PDB entry 1VQM | X-ray diffraction, 2.30 A resolution | chains 0 and L of the 32 polymer chains in the assembly

Chain 0:
Molecule: 23S ribosomal RNA
From: Haloarcula marismortui
Sequence (2922 nucleotides; numbered 2 to 2923; the number before each row is that of its first residue):
     2 UUGGCUACUA UGCCAGCUGG UGGAUUGCUC GGCUCAGGCG CUGAUGAAGG ACGUGCCAAG
    62 CUGCGAUAAG CCAUGGGGAG CCGCACGGAG GCGAAGAACC AUGGAUUUCC GAAUGAGAAU
   122 CUCUCUAACA AUUGCUUCGC GCAAUGAGGA ACCCCGAGAA CUGAAACAUC UCAGUAUCGG
   182 GAGGAACAGA AAACGCAAUG UGAUGUCGUU AGUAACCGCG AGUGAACGCG AUACAGCCCA
   242 AACCGAAGCC CUCACGGGCA AUGUGGUGUC AGGGCUACCU CUCAUCAGCC GACCGUCUCG
   302 ACGAAGUCUC UUGGAACAGA GCGUGAUACA GGGUGACAAC CCCGUACUCG AGACCAGUAC
   362 GACGUGCGGU AGUGCCAGAG UAGCGGGGGU UGGAUAUCCC UCGCGAAUAA CGCAGGCAUC
   422 GACUGCGAAG GCUAAACACA ACCUGAGACC GAUAGUGAAC AAGUAGUGUG AACGAACGCU
   482 GCAAAGUACC CUCAGAAGGG AGGCGAAAUA GAGCAUGAAA UCAGUUGGCG AUCGAGCGAC
   542 AGGGCAUACA AGGUCCCUCG ACGAAUGACC GACGCGCGAG CGUCCAGUAA GACUCACGGG
   602 AAGCCGAUGU UCUGUCGUAC GUUUUGAAAA ACGAGCCAGG GAGUGUGUCU GCAUGGCAAG
   662 UCUAACCGGA GUAUCCGGGG AGGCACAGGG AAACCGACAU GGCCGCAGGG CUUUGCCCGA
   722 GGGCCGCCGU CUUCAAGGGC GGGGAGCCAU GUGGACACGA CCCGAAUCCG GACGAUCUAC
   782 GCAUGGACAA GAUGAAGCGU GCCGAAAGGC ACGUGGAAGU CUGUUAGAGU UGGUGUCCUA
   842 CAAUACCCUC UCGUGAUCUA UGUGUAGGGG UGAAAGGCCC AUCGAGUCCG GCAACAGCUG
   902 GUUCCAAUCG AAACAUGUCG AAGCAUGACC UCCGCCGAGG UAGUCUGUGA GGUAGAGCGA
   962 CCGAUUGGUG UGUCCGCCUC CGAGAGGAGU CGGCACACCU GUCAAACUCC AAACUUACAG
  1022 ACGCCGUUUG ACGCGGGGAU UCCGGUGCGC GGGGUAAGCC UGUGUACCAG GAGGGGAACA
  1082 ACCCAGAGAU AGGUUAAGGU CCCCAAGUGU GGAUUAAGUG UAAUCCUCUG AAGGUGGUCU
  1142 CGAGCCCUAG ACAGCCGGGA GGUGAGCUUA GAAGCAGCUA CCCUCUAAGA AAAGCGUAAC
  1202 AGCUUACCGG CCGAGGUUUG AGGCGCCCAA AAUGAUCGGG ACUCAAAUCC ACCACCGAGA
  1262 CCUGUCCGUA CCACUCAUAC UGGUAAUCGA GUAGAUUGGC GCUCUAAUUG GAUGGAAGUA
  1322 GGGGUGAAAA CUCCUAUGGA CCGAUUAGUG ACGAAAAUCC UGGCCAUAGU AGCAGCGAUA
  1382 GUCGGGUGAG AACCCCGACG GCCUAAUGGA UAAGGGUUCC UCAGCACUGC UGAUCAGCUG
  1442 AGGGUUAGCC GGUCCUAAGU CAUACCGCAA CUCGACUAUG ACGAAAUGGG AAACGGGUUA
  1502 AUAUUCCCGU GCCACUAUGC AGUGAAAGUU GACGCCCUGG GGUCGAUCAC GCUGGGCAUU
  1562 CGCCCAGUCG AACCGUCCAA CUCCGUGGAA GCCGUAAUGG CAGGAAGCGG ACGAACGGCG
  1622 GCAUAGGGAA ACGUGAUUCA ACCUGGGGCC CAUGAAAAGA CGAGCAUAGU GUCCGUACCG
  1682 AGAACCGACA CAGGUGUCCA UGGCGGCGAA AGCCAAGGCC UGUCGGGAGC AACCAACGUU
  1742 AGGGAAUUCG GCAAGUUAGU CCCGUACCUU CGGAAGAAGG GAUGCCUGCU CCGGAACGGA
  1802 GCAGGUCGCA GUGACUCGGA AGCUCGGACU GUCUAGUAAC AACAUAGGUG ACCGCAAAUC
  1862 CGCAAGGACU CGUACGGUCA CUGAAUCCUG CCCAGUGCAG GUAUCUGAAC ACCUCGUACA
  1922 AGAGGACGAA GGACCUGUCA ACGGCGGGGG UAACUAUGAC CCUCUUAAGG UAGCGUAGUA
  1982 CCUUGCCGCA UCAGUAGCGG CUUGCAUGAA UGGAUUAACC AGAGCUUCAC UGUCCCAACG
  2042 UUGGGCCCGG UGAACUGUAC AUUCCAGUGC GGAGUCUGGA GACACCCAGG GGGAAGCGAA
  2102 GACCCUAUGG AGCUUUACUG CAGGCUGUCG CUGAGACGUG GUCGCCGAUG UGCAGCAUAG
  2162 GUAGGAGACA CUACACAGGU ACCCGCGCUA GCGGGCCACC GAGUCAACAG UGAAAUACUA
  2222 CCCGUCGGUG ACUGCGACUC UCACUCCGGG AGGAGGACAC CGAUAGCCGG GCAGUUUGAC
  2282 UGGGGCGGUA CGCGCUCGAA AAGAUAUCGA GCGCGCCCUA UGGCUAUCUC AGCCGGGACA
  2342 GAGACCCGGC GAAGAGUGCA AGAGCAAAAG AUAGCUUGAC AGUGUUCUUC CCAACGAGGA
  2402 ACGCUGACGC GAAAGCGUGG UCUAGCGAAC CAAUUAGCCU GCUUGAUGCG GGCAAUUGAU
  2462 GACAGAAAAG CUACCCUAGG GAUAACAGAG UCGUCACUCG CAAGAGCACA UAUCGACCGA
  2522 GUGGCUUGCU ACCUCGAUGU CGGUUCCCUC CAUCCUGCCC GUGCAGAAGC GGGCAAGGGU
  2582 GAGGUUGUUC GCCUAUUAAA GGAGGUCGUG AGCUGGGUUU AGACCGUCGU GAGACAGGUC
  2642 GGCUGCUAUC UACUGGGUGU GUAAUGGUGU CUGACAAGAA CGACCGUAUA GUACGAGAGG
  2702 AACUACGGUU GGUGGCCACU GGUGUACCGG UUGUUCGAGA GAGCACGUGC CGGGUAGCCA
  2762 CGCCACACGG GGUAAGAGCU GAACGCAUCU AAGCUCGAAA CCCACUUGGA AAAGAGACAC
  2822 CGCCGAGGUC CCGCGUACAA GACGCGGUCG AUAGACUCGG GGUGUGCGCG UCGAGGUAAC
  2882 GAGACGUUAA GCCCACGAGC ACUAACAGAC CAAAGCCAUC AU
Not modelled in the structure: 2-9, 126-127, 715, 971-998, 1560, 1952-1963, 2137-2236, 2339-2343, 2665-2666, 2915-2923
Modified positions: 1MA (6-hydro-1-methyladenosine-5'-monophosphate) at position 628, OMU (o2'-methyluridine 5'-monophosphate) at position 2587, OMG (o2'-methylguanosine-5'-monophosphate) at position 2588, UR3 (3-methyluridine-5'-monophoshate) at position 2619, PSU (pseudouridine-5'-monophosphate) at position 2621
Construct notes: modified residue (628, 2587-2588, 2619, 2621)
Bound ions: Mg2+ site 1 near G28 (its only coordinating residue here); Sr2+ site 1: C34, U457; Na+ site 1: C40, C443; Na+ site 2: G56, A59, G61; Sr2+ site 2: C85, A86, C87 (shared with 1 residue of chain T); Na+ site 3 near U108 (its only coordinating residue here); Na+ site 4: C141, G142; Na+ site 5 near U146 (its only coordinating residue here); Sr2+ site 3: G147, A183 (shared with 1 residue of chain M); Mg2+ site 2: C162, U2276; Mg2+ site 3: A165, A167, C168; Na+ site 6: A165, A166, A167; 47 more Mg2+ sites not listed; 53 more Na+ sites not listed; 2 more K+ sites not listed; 75 more Sr2+ sites not listed

Chain L:
Protein: 50S ribosomal protein L15P
From: Haloarcula marismortui
Reference sequence: P12737 (RL15_HALMA); residues 0-164 here = UniProt positions 0-164
Amino-acid sequence (165 residues; numbered 0 to 164; the number before each row is that of its first residue; numbering starts at 0):
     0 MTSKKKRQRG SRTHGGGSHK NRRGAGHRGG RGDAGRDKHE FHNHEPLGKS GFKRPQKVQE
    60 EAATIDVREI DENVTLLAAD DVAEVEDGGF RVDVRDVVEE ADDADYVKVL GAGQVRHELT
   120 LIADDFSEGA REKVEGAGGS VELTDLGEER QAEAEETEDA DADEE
Not modelled in the structure: 0, 84-88, 151-164
Bound ions: Sr2+ site 1: Arg27, Glu39; Sr2+ site 2: Asp36 (shared with G2466(0) of chain 0)

Chain 0 / chain L interface:
Residue-residue contacts (170; chain 0 residue first):
  G164(0) - Arg30(L)  phosphate contact
  A165(0) - Gly29(L)  phosphate contact
  A165(0) - Arg30(L)  hydrogen bond to the phosphate
  A165(0) - Ala33(L)  phosphate contact
  A166(0) - Gly25(L)  base contact
  A166(0) - Gly28(L)  base contact
  A166(0) - Gly29(L)  hydrogen bond to the base
  A166(0) - Ala33(L)  phosphate contact
  A166(0) - Gly34(L)  hydrogen bond to the phosphate
  A166(0) - His38(L)  base contact
  G196(0) - Lys56(L)  hydrogen bond to the sugar
  C197(0) - Lys56(L)  phosphate contact
  U214(0) - Gln55(L)  sugar contact
  A215(0) - Lys52(L)  salt bridge to the phosphate
  A215(0) - Gln55(L)  sugar contact
  A216(0) - Lys52(L)  salt bridge to the phosphate
  C220(0) - Lys48(L)  sugar contact
  G221(0) - Arg35(L)  hydrogen bond to the phosphate
  G221(0) - Leu46(L)  phosphate contact
  G221(0) - Gly47(L)  hydrogen bond to the phosphate
  A222(0) - Asp32(L)  hydrogen bond to the phosphate
  A222(0) - Arg35(L)  salt bridge to the phosphate
  G223(0) - Gly31(L)  phosphate contact
  G223(0) - Asp32(L)  hydrogen bond to the phosphate
  G416(0) - Lys56(L)  phosphate contact
  G417(0) - Lys56(L)  salt bridge to the phosphate
  U623(0) - Arg11(L)  hydrogen bond to the phosphate
  U624(0) - Arg11(L)  salt bridge to the phosphate
  U624(0) - His18(L)  salt bridge to the phosphate
  U624(0) - Lys19(L)  hydrogen bond to the phosphate
  U625(0) - Lys19(L)  salt bridge to the phosphate
  G644(0) - Lys4(L)  sugar contact
  G644(0) - Arg8(L)  salt bridge to the phosphate
  G644(0) - His13(L)  hydrogen bond to the base
  G644(0) - Arg21(L)  hydrogen bond to the base
  U645(0) - Lys4(L)  salt bridge to the phosphate
  C687(0) - Glu99(L)  base contact
  A688(0) - Asp65(L)  hydrogen bond to the base
  A688(0) - Leu109(L)  base contact
  A688(0) - Ala111(L)  base contact
  A692(0) - Gly50(L)  sugar contact
  A692(0) - Phe51(L)  hydrogen bond to the sugar
  A693(0) - Phe51(L)  sugar contact
  A693(0) - Arg53(L)  phosphate contact
  A694(0) - Arg53(L)  salt bridge to the phosphate
  G697(0) - Thr63(L)  base contact
  G697(0) - Lys107(L)  salt bridge to the phosphate
  G697(0) - Leu109(L)  base contact
  G697(0) - Ser126(L)  phosphate contact
  G697(0) - Glu127(L)  hydrogen bond to the phosphate
  A698(0) - Leu109(L)  phosphate contact
  A698(0) - Gly110(L)  hydrogen bond to the phosphate
  A698(0) - Ala111(L)  sugar contact
  A698(0) - Ser126(L)  hydrogen bond to the phosphate
  A698(0) - Gly128(L)  phosphate contact
  C699(0) - Gly110(L)  phosphate contact
  C699(0) - Ala111(L)  phosphate contact
  C699(0) - Gly112(L)  hydrogen bond to the phosphate
  C699(0) - Lys132(L)  salt bridge to the phosphate
  A700(0) - Asp70(L)  hydrogen bond to the base
  A700(0) - Glu71(L)  base contact
  A700(0) - Gly112(L)  phosphate contact
  A700(0) - Gln113(L)  hydrogen bond to the base
  A700(0) - Arg115(L)  base contact
  U701(0) - Gln113(L)  hydrogen bond to the phosphate
  U701(0) - Arg115(L)  salt bridge to the phosphate
  G745(0) - Arg67(L)  base contact
  G745(0) - Glu71(L)  hydrogen bond to the base
  G754(0) - Lys3(L)  phosphate contact
  G754(0) - Lys4(L)  hydrogen bond to the phosphate
  G755(0) - Lys3(L)  salt bridge to the phosphate
  C757(0) - Arg27(L)  phosphate contact
  C757(0) - Gly31(L)  hydrogen bond to the phosphate
  A758(0) - Arg27(L)  salt bridge to the phosphate
  A758(0) - Arg30(L)  phosphate contact
  A758(0) - Gly31(L)  hydrogen bond to the phosphate
  C759(0) - Arg30(L)  salt bridge to the phosphate
  A761(0) - Arg30(L)  salt bridge to the phosphate
  C762(0) - Arg21(L)  hydrogen bond to the base
  C896(0) - Arg30(L)  hydrogen bond to the phosphate
  A897(0) - Gly23(L)  phosphate contact
  A897(0) - Ala24(L)  hydrogen bond to the phosphate
  A897(0) - Arg30(L)  salt bridge to the phosphate
  G898(0) - Arg22(L)  phosphate contact
  G898(0) - Gly23(L)  hydrogen bond to the phosphate
  G898(0) - Ala24(L)  hydrogen bond to the phosphate
  G898(0) - Gly25(L)  hydrogen bond to the phosphate
  G898(0) - His26(L)  phosphate contact
  C899(0) - Arg22(L)  salt bridge to the phosphate
  U900(0) - Lys19(L)  salt bridge to the phosphate
  U900(0) - Arg22(L)  salt bridge to the phosphate
  G901(0) - His18(L)  salt bridge to the phosphate
  G901(0) - Lys19(L)  phosphate contact
  G902(0) - Arg11(L)  salt bridge to the phosphate
  G902(0) - His18(L)  salt bridge to the phosphate
  U903(0) - Arg11(L)  salt bridge to the phosphate
  U903(0) - Thr12(L)  base contact
  U903(0) - His13(L)  sugar contact
  U903(0) - His18(L)  base contact
  U904(0) - Gln7(L)  phosphate contact
  U904(0) - Arg8(L)  hydrogen bond to the base
  U904(0) - Gly9(L)  hydrogen bond to the phosphate
  U904(0) - Ser10(L)  hydrogen bond to the phosphate
  U904(0) - Arg11(L)  hydrogen bond to the phosphate
  C905(0) - Lys5(L)  hydrogen bond to the base
  C906(0) - Arg6(L)  base contact
  A907(0) - Arg6(L)  base contact
  G918(0) - His38(L)  hydrogen bond to the base
  G918(0) - Phe40(L)  sugar contact
  U919(0) - Lys37(L)  hydrogen bond to the phosphate
  U919(0) - His38(L)  sugar contact
  C920(0) - Lys37(L)  salt bridge to the phosphate
  G924(0) - Gly25(L)  hydrogen bond to the sugar
  G924(0) - His38(L)  base contact
  C925(0) - Gly25(L)  phosphate contact
  C925(0) - His26(L)  salt bridge to the phosphate
  C925(0) - Gly28(L)  sugar contact
  C925(0) - His38(L)  sugar contact
  C925(0) - Glu39(L)  hydrogen bond to the sugar
  A926(0) - His38(L)  sugar contact
  A926(0) - Glu39(L)  sugar contact
  A926(0) - His41(L)  hydrogen bond to the base
  U927(0) - His41(L)  sugar contact
  U927(0) - Asn42(L)  sugar contact
  G1039(0) - Lys3(L)  sugar contact
  U1041(0) - Gly14(L)  sugar contact
  U1041(0) - Gly15(L)  sugar contact
  U1041(0) - Gly16(L)  phosphate contact
  U1042(0) - Gly16(L)  phosphate contact
  U1042(0) - Ser17(L)  hydrogen bond to the phosphate
  U1042(0) - Asn20(L)  hydrogen bond to the phosphate
  A1294(0) - Gly16(L)  sugar contact
  G1295(0) - Thr12(L)  hydrogen bond to the phosphate
  G1295(0) - Gly14(L)  hydrogen bond to the phosphate
  G1295(0) - Gly15(L)  hydrogen bond to the phosphate
  G1295(0) - Gly16(L)  hydrogen bond to the phosphate
  A1296(0) - Lys3(L)  salt bridge to the phosphate
  U1297(0) - Lys3(L)  salt bridge to the phosphate
  U1298(0) - Arg6(L)  hydrogen bond to the base
  G1299(0) - Thr1(L)  phosphate contact
  G1299(0) - Arg6(L)  hydrogen bond to the base
  G1300(0) - Thr1(L)  hydrogen bond to the base
  C1301(0) - Lys5(L)  base contact
  G1302(0) - Lys5(L)  hydrogen bond to the base
  C1353(0) - Lys5(L)  hydrogen bond to the base
  G1354(0) - Lys5(L)  hydrogen bond to the base
  G1354(0) - Arg8(L)  salt bridge to the phosphate
  C2396(0) - Phe40(L)  sugar contact
  A2430(0) - Leu46(L)  sugar contact
  A2430(0) - Gly47(L)  hydrogen bond to the sugar
  C2431(0) - Gly47(L)  phosphate contact
  C2431(0) - Lys48(L)  hydrogen bond to the phosphate
  C2432(0) - Lys48(L)  salt bridge to the phosphate
  U2441(0) - Phe51(L)  sugar contact
  U2441(0) - Arg53(L)  hydrogen bond to the phosphate
  G2442(0) - Arg53(L)  salt bridge to the phosphate
  G2442(0) - Pro54(L)  sugar contact
  G2442(0) - Val57(L)  phosphate contact
  C2443(0) - Pro54(L)  base contact
  C2443(0) - Lys56(L)  hydrogen bond to the phosphate
  C2443(0) - Val57(L)  sugar contact
  U2444(0) - Lys56(L)  salt bridge to the phosphate
  G2452(0) - Phe51(L)  base contact
  G2453(0) - Gly50(L)  hydrogen bond to the phosphate
  G2453(0) - Phe51(L)  sugar contact
  C2454(0) - Ser49(L)  phosphate contact
  C2454(0) - Gly50(L)  hydrogen bond to the phosphate
  A2465(0) - Phe40(L)  base contact
  G2466(0) - Lys37(L)  salt bridge to the phosphate
  A2467(0) - Lys37(L)  phosphate contact
Interface residues without a listed pair, chain 0 (91 interface residues in all): A198, A686, C695, C696, U753, C2440, A2483
Interface residues without a listed pair, chain L (76 interface residues in all): Ser2, Asp36, Glu59, Asp104, Val114, Phe125, Arg149

In short:
91 residues of chain 0 face 76 of chain L across their interface, with 59 hydrogen bonds and 34 salt bridges.
Polar contacts include A166(0)-Gly29(L), G644(0)-His13(L) and G644(0)-Arg21(L). C34(0) and U457(0) coordinate
Sr2+ site 1. C40(0) and C443(0) coordinate Na+ site 1.
Here chain 0 is 23S ribosomal RNA and chain L is 50S ribosomal protein L15P, both from Haloarcula marismortui.
Entry 1VQM (The structure of the transition state analogue "DAN" bound to the large ribosomal subunit of
haloarcula ...) was determined by X-ray diffraction (same publication as 1VQ4, 1VQ5, 1VQ8, 1VQ9, 1VQK, 1VQL,
1VQO and 1VQP).
